6RD5 - chains 5 and 8 of the 8 polymer chains in the assembly; structure by electron microscopy, 2.69 A resolution.

# Chain 5
Molecule: Mitochondrial F1F0 ATP synthase associated 14 kDa protein
Source organism: Polytomella sp. Pringsheim 198.80
Reference sequence: A0A024FSR7 (A0A024FSR7_9CHLO); residue numbers follow UniProt; this construct covers 1-123
Sequence (123 residues; numbered 1 to 123; the number before each row is that of its first residue):
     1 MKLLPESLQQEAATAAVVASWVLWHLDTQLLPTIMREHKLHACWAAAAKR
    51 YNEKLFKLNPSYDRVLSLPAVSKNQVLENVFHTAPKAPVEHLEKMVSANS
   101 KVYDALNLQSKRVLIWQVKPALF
Residues lining bound ligands:
  - phosphatidylethanolamine (PEV; (1S)-2-{[(2-aminoethoxy)(hydroxy)phosphoryl]oxy}-1-[(palmitoyloxy)methyl]ethyl stearate), molecule 1: S7, Q9, Q10, A13, A16, V17, S20, W21
  - phosphatidylethanolamine (PEV), molecule 2: T14, V18, W21, V22, H25, Q29, L30, T33
  - phosphatidylethanolamine (PEV), molecule 3: S20, W21, W24

# Chain 8
Molecule: Mitochondrial ATP synthase subunit ASA8
Source organism: Polytomella sp. Pringsheim 198.80
Reference sequence: D8V7I7 (D8V7I7_9CHLO); residues 1-89 here = UniProt positions 1-89
Sequence (89 residues; numbered 1 to 89; the number before each row is that of its first residue):
     1 MVLGEVYLKDILRTPPTGAIPANVPHPFQTSFYTYATKKLIPRHWYLLGG
    51 FTFTITLYGILDGLRDSGKKKAYDEAIHAGKTPYTAGGH
Disordered / not traced: 1
Residues lining bound ligands:
  - phosphatidylethanolamine (PEV; (1S)-2-{[(2-aminoethoxy)(hydroxy)phosphoryl]oxy}-1-[(palmitoyloxy)methyl]ethyl stearate), molecule 1: T30, S31, F32, Y33, T34, A36, T37, I41, P42
  - phosphatidylethanolamine (PEV), molecule 2: F32, L40, L48
  - phosphatidylethanolamine (PEV), molecule 3: L48, G49, F51, T52, I55, D62
  - phosphatidylethanolamine (PEV), molecule 4: Y58, L61, L64, R65, G68, K71

# Chain 5 / chain 8 interface
Pairs across the interface - 31 pairs, chain 5 then chain 8:
  L4(5) - R65(8)
  P5(5) - R65(8)  hydrogen bond (backbone-side chain)
  S7(5) - D62(8)  hydrogen bond
  L8(5) - Y58(8)
  L8(5) - D62(8)  hydrogen bond (backbone-side chain)
  Q9(5) - I55(8)  hydrogen bond (side chain-backbone)
  Q9(5) - Y58(8)
  Q9(5) - G59(8)
  Q9(5) - D62(8)  hydrogen bond (backbone-side chain)
  A12(5) - Y58(8)  hydrophobic
  A16(5) - F51(8)  hydrophobic
  A16(5) - I55(8)  hydrophobic
  A19(5) - F51(8)  hydrophobic
  S20(5) - F51(8)
  L23(5) - Y35(8)
  L23(5) - H44(8)
  L23(5) - L47(8)  hydrophobic
  W24(5) - F32(8)
  W24(5) - Y35(8)
  D27(5) - F28(8)
  D27(5) - Y35(8)  hydrogen bond
  D27(5) - H44(8)  salt bridge
  T28(5) - F28(8)
  T28(5) - Q29(8)
  T28(5) - Y35(8)
  Q29(5) - Q29(8)  hydrogen bond
  P32(5) - H26(8)
  R36(5) - N23(8)  hydrogen bond
  R36(5) - V24(8)  hydrogen bond (side chain-backbone)
  R36(5) - P25(8)
  R36(5) - H26(8)
Also at the interface, not in a pair above, chain 5 (18 interface residues in all): E6, A13
Also at the interface, not in a pair above, chain 8 (22 interface residues in all): K39, L40, L48, T54, T56, L61

# In short
18 residues of chain 5 and 22 residues of chain 8 are in contact, with 9 hydrogen bonds and 1 salt bridge.
Polar contacts include D27(5)-H44(8), P5(5)-R65(8) and S7(5)-D62(8). 3 phosphatidylethanolamine molecules are
bound between chain 5 and chain 8.
Chain 5 is Mitochondrial F1F0 ATP synthase associated 14 kDa protein and chain 8 is Mitochondrial ATP synthase
subunit ASA8, both from Polytomella sp. Pringsheim 198.80; the structure, CryoEM structure of Polytomella
F-ATP synthase, focussed refinement of Fo and peripheral stalk, C2 symmetry, was determined by electron
microscopy together with 6RD4, 6RD6, 6RD7, 6RD8, 6RD9, 6RDA and 46 further entries from the same study.
